PDB entry 4A1U | X-ray diffraction, 1.54 A resolution | chains A and B

# Chain A
Name: Bcl-2-like protein 1
Organism: Homo sapiens
UniProt: Q07817 (B2CL1_HUMAN); residue numbers follow UniProt; this construct covers 1-26, 83-209
Sequence (158 residues; row label = number of the first residue in the row; note: 56 numbers in that range are skipped by the numbering (no residue carries them; nothing is unmodelled there); numbers below 1 keep their minus sign (Gly-4 is residue -4)):
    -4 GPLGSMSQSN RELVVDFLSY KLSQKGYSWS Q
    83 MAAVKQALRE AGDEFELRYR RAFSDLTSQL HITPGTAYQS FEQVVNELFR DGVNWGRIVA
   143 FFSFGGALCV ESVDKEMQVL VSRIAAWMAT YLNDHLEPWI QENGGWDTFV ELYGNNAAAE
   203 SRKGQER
Disordered / not traced: -4 to 0, 207-209
Construct notes: expression tag (-4 to 0)
UniProt features mapped onto this chain:
  - motif: Ser4 to Trp24 (BH4), Val86 to Arg100 (BH3), Glu129 to Gly148 (BH1), Pro180 to Tyr195 (BH2)

# Chain B
Name: Alpha-beta-foldamer 2C
Sequence (20 residues; each row starts with the number of its first residue):
    87 XIWIAQELRR IGDEFNAYYX
Modified / non-standard residues: ACE (acetyl group) at position 87, NH2 (amino group) at position 106; Trp89 ((3S)-3-amino-4-(1H-indol-3-yl)butanoic acid; HT7); Glu93, Glu100 ((3s)-3-aminohexanedioic acid; B3E); Arg96 ((3S)-3-amino-6-[(diaminomethylidene)amino]hexanoic acid; HR7); Ala103 ((3s)-3-aminobutanoic acid; B3A)

# How chain A and chain B interact
Residue-residue contacts (46):
  Ala93(A) - Phe101(B)
  Glu96(A) - Phe101(B)
  Phe97(A) - Leu94(B)  hydrophobic
  Phe97(A) - Ile97(B)  hydrophobic
  Phe97(A) - Gly98(B)
  Phe97(A) - Phe101(B)
  Arg100(A) - Ile97(B)
  Arg100(A) - Glu100(B)
  Arg100(A) - Phe101(B)
  Tyr101(A) - Glu93(B)
  Tyr101(A) - Leu94(B)
  Tyr101(A) - Ile97(B)  hydrophobic
  Phe105(A) - Glu93(B)
  Phe105(A) - Ile97(B)  hydrophobic
  Leu108(A) - Ile90(B)  hydrophobic
  Leu108(A) - Leu94(B)  hydrophobic
  Gln111(A) - Ile90(B)
  Leu112(A) - Ile90(B)  hydrophobic
  Gln125(A) - ACE_87(B)
  Gln125(A) - Ile88(B)
  Val126(A) - ACE_87(B)
  Val126(A) - Ala91(B)
  Val126(A) - Leu94(B)  hydrophobic
  Glu129(A) - Ala91(B)
  Glu129(A) - Gln92(B)  hydrogen bond
  Glu129(A) - Arg95(B)  hydrogen bond (backbone-side chain)
  Leu130(A) - Leu94(B)  hydrophobic
  Leu130(A) - Arg95(B)  hydrogen bond (backbone-side chain)
  Arg132(A) - Gln92(B)
  Arg132(A) - Arg95(B)
  Asp133(A) - Arg95(B)  salt bridge
  Asn136(A) - Asp99(B)  hydrogen bond
  Asn136(A) - Asn102(B)
  Trp137(A) - Asn102(B)  hydrogen bond (backbone-side chain)
  Gly138(A) - Gly98(B)
  Gly138(A) - Asn102(B)
  Arg139(A) - Arg95(B)
  Arg139(A) - Asp99(B)  salt bridge
  Val141(A) - Phe101(B)  hydrophobic
  Phe146(A) - Leu94(B)  hydrophobic
  Thr190(A) - Tyr104(B)  hydrogen bond
  Leu194(A) - Tyr104(B)  hydrophobic
  Tyr195(A) - Phe101(B)  hydrogen bond (side chain-backbone)
  Tyr195(A) - Asn102(B)
  Tyr195(A) - Ala103(B)  hydrogen bond (side chain-backbone)
  Ala200(A) - Phe101(B)  hydrophobic
Also at the interface, not in a pair above, chain A (27 interface residues in all): Ala104, Ala142
Also at the interface, not in a pair above, chain B (17 interface residues in all): Arg96
Interface features reported in the paper:
  - interface residues, chain A: Arg139(A), Thr190(A)
  - interface residues, chain B: Tyr104(B)

# Overview
27 residues of chain A face 17 of chain B across their interface, with 8 hydrogen bonds and 2 salt bridges.
Polar pairs include Asp133(A)-Arg95(B), Arg139(A)-Asp99(B) and Glu129(A)-Gln92(B). The paper reports interface
residues Arg139(A), Thr190(A) and Tyr104(B).
Chain A is Bcl-2-like protein 1 (Homo sapiens) and chain B is Alpha-beta-foldamer 2C; the structure, Crystal
structure of alpha-beta-foldamer 2c in complex with Bcl-xL, was determined by X-ray diffraction, deposited
together with 4A1W.
